5W3M - chains E and G of the 6 polymer chains in the assembly; structure by electron microscopy, 2.26 A resolution.

[Chain E]
Name: C5 antibody variable heavy domain
Organism: Mus musculus
Notes: antibody fragment or engineered binder
Sequence (116 residues; numbered 1 to 116; the number before each row is that of its first residue):
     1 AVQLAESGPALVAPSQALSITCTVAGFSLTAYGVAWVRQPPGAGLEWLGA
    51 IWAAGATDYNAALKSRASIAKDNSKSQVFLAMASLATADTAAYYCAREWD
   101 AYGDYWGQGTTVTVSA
Cystine bridges: Cys-22/Cys-95

[Chain G]
Name: C5 antibody variable light domain
Organism: Mus musculus
Notes: antibody fragment or engineered binder
Sequence (107 residues; numbered 1 to 107; the number before each row is that of its first residue):
     1 DIVLTQSPAALSAAAGATVAATCRASGNIHNALAWYQQKAGKSPQLLVYA
    51 AAALAAGVPSRFSGSGSGTAYALAINSLAADDFGAYYCQHFWSTPYTFGG
   101 GTKLEIK
Cystine bridges: Cys-23/Cys-88

[How chain E and chain G interact]
Contacting residue pairs - 34 pairs, chain E then chain G:
  Val-37(E) with Phe-98(G), hydrophobic
  Gln-39(E) with Gln-38(G), hydrogen bond; Tyr-87(G), hydrogen bond
  Ala-43(E) with Tyr-87(G)
  Gly-44(E) with Tyr-87(G)
  Leu-45(E) with Pro-44(G), hydrophobic; Tyr-87(G), hydrophobic; Phe-98(G)
  Glu-46(E) with Phe-98(G)
  Trp-47(E) with Gln-89(G); Pro-95(G), hydrophobic; Tyr-96(G); Phe-98(G)
  Trp-52(E) with Tyr-96(G)
  Asp-58(E) with Thr-94(G), hydrogen bond
  Tyr-59(E) with Pro-95(G)
  Tyr-94(E) with Gln-38(G); Lys-42(G), hydrogen bond (side chain-backbone); Ser-43(G)
  Trp-99(E) with Leu-46(G), hydrophobic; Tyr-49(G), hydrophobic
  Tyr-102(E) with Asn-31(G); Ala-32(G); Leu-33(G); Tyr-49(G), hydrophobic; Ala-50(G), hydrogen bond (side chain-backbone); Phe-91(G), hydrophobic
  Gly-103(E) with Tyr-36(G), hydrogen bond (backbone-side chain); Phe-91(G)
  Asp-104(E) with Leu-46(G)
  Trp-106(E) with Tyr-36(G); Ser-43(G); Pro-44(G)
  Gly-107(E) with Ser-43(G)
Interface residues without a listed pair, chain E (20 interface residues in all): Ala-61, Asp-100, Ala-101
Interface residues without a listed pair, chain G (21 interface residues in all): Asp-1, Ala-34, Gly-100

[In short]
Chain E and chain G form an interface of 20 and 21 residues respectively; the contacts include 6 hydrogen
bonds. Among the polar pairs are Gln-39(E)/Gln-38(G), Gln-39(E)/Tyr-87(G) and Asp-58(E)/Thr-94(G).
Chain E is C5 antibody variable heavy domain and chain G is C5 antibody variable light domain, both from Mus
musculus; the structure, CryoEM structure of rhinovirus B14 in complex with C5 Fab (33 degrees Celsius, molar
ratio 1:1 ..., was determined by electron microscopy, deposited together with 5W3E, 5W3L and 5W3O.
